Entry 4BMS (X-ray diffraction, 2.89 A resolution); this record covers chains B and C of the 4 polymer chains in the assembly.

[Chain B (and C)]
Name: Alclohol dehydrogenase/short-chain dehydrogenase
Source organism: Ralstonia sp
Notes: EC 1.1.1.1; chain C of this document is another copy of the same molecule, construct and numbering; everything in this record applies to it too
UniProt: C0IR58 (C0IR58_9RALS); residues 1-249 here = UniProt positions 1-249
Amino-acid sequence (249 residues; row label = number of the first residue in the row):
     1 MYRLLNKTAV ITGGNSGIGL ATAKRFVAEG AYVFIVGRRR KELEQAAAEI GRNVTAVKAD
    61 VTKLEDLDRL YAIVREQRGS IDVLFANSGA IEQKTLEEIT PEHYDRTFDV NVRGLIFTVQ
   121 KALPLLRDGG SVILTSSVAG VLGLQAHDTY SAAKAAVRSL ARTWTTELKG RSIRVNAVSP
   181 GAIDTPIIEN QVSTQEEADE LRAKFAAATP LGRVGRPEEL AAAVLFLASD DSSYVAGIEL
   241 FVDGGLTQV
Not modelled in the structure: 193 (chain C: 192)
Small-molecule neighbours: NADP (NAP; NADP nicotinamide-adenine-dinucleotide phosphate): Gly-13, Gly-14, Asn-15, Ser-16, Gly-17, Ile-18, Gly-37, Arg-38, Arg-39, Ala-59, Asp-60, Val-61, Thr-62, Asn-87, Ser-88, Gly-89, Ala-90, Val-110, Asn-111, Thr-135, Ser-136, Ser-137, Tyr-150, Lys-154, Pro-180, Gly-181, Ala-182, Ile-183, Thr-185, Pro-186, Ile-187
What the authors report for this chain:
  - catalytic residues: Tyr-150 (proposed by the authors, not directly observed)
  - binding site for NADP: Asn-15, Arg-38, Arg-39, Ser-137, Tyr-150
  - specificity-determining residues: Arg-38, Arg-39
  - catalytic residues: Ser-137 (citing earlier work)
  - specificity-determining residues: Gln-191 (from molecular simulation)

[Chain B / chain C interface]
Residue-residue contacts (76):
  Thr-95(B) / Glu-167(C)
  Leu-96(B) / Ile-116(C)
  Leu-96(B) / Val-119(C)  hydrophobic
  Leu-96(B) / Gln-120(C)
  Leu-96(B) / Leu-123(C)  hydrophobic
  Leu-96(B) / Trp-164(C)
  Leu-96(B) / Glu-167(C)  hydrogen bond (backbone-side chain)
  Glu-97(B) / Gln-120(C)
  Glu-97(B) / Leu-123(C)
  Ile-99(B) / Phe-117(C)
  Ile-99(B) / Gln-120(C)
  Thr-100(B) / Phe-117(C)
  Pro-101(B) / Arg-113(C)
  Pro-101(B) / Phe-117(C)
  Tyr-104(B) / Phe-108(C)
  Tyr-104(B) / Arg-113(C)
  Tyr-104(B) / Ile-116(C)  hydrophobic
  Asp-105(B) / Arg-113(C)  salt bridge
  Phe-108(B) / Tyr-104(C)
  Phe-108(B) / Phe-108(C)  hydrophobic
  Arg-113(B) / Pro-101(C)
  Arg-113(B) / Tyr-104(C)
  Arg-113(B) / Asp-105(C)  salt bridge
  Ile-116(B) / Leu-96(C)
  Ile-116(B) / Tyr-104(C)  hydrophobic
  Phe-117(B) / Ile-99(C)
  Phe-117(B) / Thr-100(C)
  Phe-117(B) / Pro-101(C)
  Val-119(B) / Leu-96(C)  hydrophobic
  Gln-120(B) / Leu-96(C)
  Gln-120(B) / Glu-97(C)
  Gln-120(B) / Ile-99(C)
  Leu-123(B) / Leu-96(C)  hydrophobic
  Leu-123(B) / Glu-97(C)
  Gly-140(B) / Ser-159(C)
  Gly-140(B) / Arg-162(C)
  Val-141(B) / Arg-162(C)  hydrogen bond (backbone-side chain)
  Leu-142(B) / Arg-162(C)
  Gly-143(B) / Arg-162(C)
  Gly-143(B) / Thr-163(C)
  Gly-143(B) / Thr-166(C)  hydrogen bond (backbone-side chain)
  Leu-144(B) / Thr-163(C)
  Gln-145(B) / Thr-166(C)
  Gln-145(B) / Glu-167(C)
  Ala-146(B) / Glu-167(C)  hydrogen bond (backbone-side chain)
  Asp-148(B) / Leu-160(C)
  Asp-148(B) / Thr-163(C)
  Asp-148(B) / Trp-164(C)  hydrogen bond
  Asp-148(B) / Glu-167(C)
  Ser-151(B) / Ser-159(C)  hydrogen bond (backbone-side chain)
  Ala-152(B) / Ala-156(C)
  Ala-152(B) / Ser-159(C)
  Ala-155(B) / Ala-155(C)
  Ala-155(B) / Ser-159(C)
  Ala-156(B) / Ala-152(C)
  Ser-159(B) / Gly-140(C)
  Ser-159(B) / Ser-151(C)  hydrogen bond (side chain-backbone)
  Ser-159(B) / Ala-152(C)
  Ser-159(B) / Ala-155(C)
  Leu-160(B) / Asp-148(C)
  Arg-162(B) / Gly-140(C)
  Arg-162(B) / Val-141(C)  hydrogen bond (side chain-backbone)
  Arg-162(B) / Leu-142(C)
  Arg-162(B) / Gly-143(C)
  Thr-163(B) / Gly-143(C)
  Thr-163(B) / Leu-144(C)
  Thr-163(B) / Asp-148(C)
  Trp-164(B) / Leu-96(C)
  Trp-164(B) / Asp-148(C)  hydrogen bond
  Thr-166(B) / Gly-143(C)  hydrogen bond (side chain-backbone)
  Thr-166(B) / Gln-145(C)
  Glu-167(B) / Thr-95(C)
  Glu-167(B) / Leu-96(C)  hydrogen bond (side chain-backbone)
  Glu-167(B) / Gln-145(C)
  Glu-167(B) / Ala-146(C)  hydrogen bond (side chain-backbone)
  Glu-167(B) / Asp-148(C)
Interface residues without a listed pair, chain B (40 interface residues in all): Leu-64, Lys-94, Val-112, Ala-139, His-147, Thr-149
Interface residues without a listed pair, chain C (40 interface residues in all): Leu-64, Lys-94, Val-112, Ala-139, His-147, Thr-149

[Summary]
Chain B and chain C each contribute 40 residues to their interface; the contacts include 12 hydrogen bonds and
2 salt bridges. Polar contacts include Asp-105(B)/Arg-113(C), Leu-96(B)/Glu-167(C) and Val-141(B)/Arg-162(C).
Ligands of chain B: NADP. The paper reports catalytic residues Tyr-150(B) and Ser-137(B); a binding site for
NADP at Asn-15(B), Arg-38(B) and Arg-39(B) among others.
Both chains are Alclohol dehydrogenase/short-chain dehydrogenase (Ralstonia sp). Entry 4BMS (Short chain
alcohol dehydrogenase from Ralstonia sp. DSM 6428 in complex with NADPH) was determined by X-ray diffraction
(same publication as 4BMN and 4BMV).
